Entry 9F6O (electron microscopy, 3.90 A resolution); this record covers chains A and B.

Chain A:
Name: Natural resistance-associated macrophage protein 2
From: Homo sapiens
Reference sequence: P49281 (NRAM2_HUMAN), isoform P49281-3; residues 2-590 here = UniProt positions 2-590
Sequence (655 residues; numbered 0 to 654; the number before each row is that of its first residue; numbering starts at 0):
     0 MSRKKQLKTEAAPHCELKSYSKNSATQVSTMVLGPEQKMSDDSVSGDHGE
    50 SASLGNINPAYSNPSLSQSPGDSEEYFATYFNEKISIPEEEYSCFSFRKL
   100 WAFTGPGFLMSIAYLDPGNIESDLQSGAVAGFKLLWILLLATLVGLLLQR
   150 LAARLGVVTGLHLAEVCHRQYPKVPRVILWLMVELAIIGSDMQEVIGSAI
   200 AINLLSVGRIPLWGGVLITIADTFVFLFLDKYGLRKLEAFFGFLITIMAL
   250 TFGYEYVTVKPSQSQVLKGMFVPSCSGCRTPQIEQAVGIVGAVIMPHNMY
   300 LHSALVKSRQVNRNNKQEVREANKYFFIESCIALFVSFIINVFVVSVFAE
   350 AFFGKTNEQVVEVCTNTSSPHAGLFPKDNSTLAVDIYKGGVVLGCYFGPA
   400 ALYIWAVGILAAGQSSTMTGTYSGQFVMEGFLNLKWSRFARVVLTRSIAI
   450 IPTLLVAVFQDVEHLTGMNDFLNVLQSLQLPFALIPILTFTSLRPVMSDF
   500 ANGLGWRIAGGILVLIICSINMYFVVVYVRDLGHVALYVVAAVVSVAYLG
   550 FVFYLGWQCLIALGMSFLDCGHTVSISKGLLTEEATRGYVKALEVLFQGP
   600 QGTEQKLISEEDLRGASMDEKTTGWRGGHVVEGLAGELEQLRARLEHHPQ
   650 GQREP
Unresolved in the structure: 0-91, 563-654
Disulfides: C363-C394
Differences from the reference sequence: initiating methionine (0); expression tag (1, 591-654)
What the authors report for this chain:
  - disease-associated variants - G214R, R445C, N520S: decreased localization (citing earlier work)
  - specificity-determining residues: M294 (proposed by the authors, not directly observed)

Chain B:
Name: Sybody 1
From: synthetic construct
Notes: antibody fragment or engineered binder
Sequence (146 residues; numbered 1 to 146; the number before each row is that of its first residue):
     1 QVQLVESGGGLVQAGGSLRLSCAASGFPVSRSEMYWYRQAPGKEREWVAA
    51 IHSIGWNTRYADSVKGRFTISRDNAKNTVYLQMNSLKPEDTAVYYCNVKD
   101 AGWFWTNYDYWGQGTQVTVSAGRAGEQKLISEEDLNSAVDHHHHHH
Unresolved in the structure: 121-146
Disulfides: C22-C96

Chain A / chain B interface:
Residue-residue contacts (28; chain A residue first):
  V128(A) with I54(B); G55(B)
  A129(A) with I54(B), hydrogen bond (backbone-backbone)
  F131(A) with R31(B)
  K132(A) with R31(B); E33(B), salt bridge; I54(B)
  K267(A) with W103(B)
  V271(A) with W103(B)
  S273(A) with W103(B)
  C274(A) with I54(B), hydrophobic
  S275(A) with E33(B); Y35(B); H52(B), hydrogen bond (backbone-side chain); I54(B)
  G276(A) with H52(B), hydrogen bond (backbone-side chain); N57(B), hydrogen bond (backbone-side chain); R59(B)
  C277(A) with I54(B), hydrophobic; R59(B), hydrogen bond (backbone-side chain)
  R278(A) with R59(B)
  Q281(A) with N57(B)
  A348(A) with R31(B), hydrogen bond (backbone-side chain)
  F352(A) with R31(B); S53(B)
  G353(A) with N74(B), hydrogen bond (backbone-side chain)
  Q358(A) with A75(B)
  T380(A) with W56(B)
Interface residues without a listed pair, chain A (22 interface residues in all): Q264, G268, E349, K354
Interface residues without a listed pair, chain B (15 interface residues in all): S30, F104

In short:
Chain A and chain B form an interface of 22 and 15 residues respectively; the contacts include 7 hydrogen
bonds and 1 salt bridge. Polar contacts include K132(A)-E33(B), S275(A)-H52(B) and G276(A)-H52(B). From the
paper: G214R, R445C and N520S of chain A reduce localization; the specificity determinant M294(A).
Chain A is Natural resistance-associated macrophage protein 2 (Homo sapiens) and chain B is Sybody 1
(synthetic construct); the structure, Human divalent metal transporter 1 (DMT1/SLC11A2) in complex with sybody
1, in an occluded state, was determined by electron microscopy together with 9F6P, 9F6N and 9F6Q from the same
study.
